5T01 - chains A and B of the 4 polymer chains in the assembly; structure by X-ray diffraction, 1.89 A resolution.

== Chain A (and B) ==
Name: Transcription factor AP-1
Source organism: Homo sapiens
Notes: fragment: DNA binding domain; chain B of this document is another copy of the same molecule, construct and numbering; everything in this record applies to it too
Reference sequence: P05412 (JUN_HUMAN); residue numbers follow UniProt; this construct covers 254-315
Chain sequence (64 residues; row label = number of the first residue in the row):
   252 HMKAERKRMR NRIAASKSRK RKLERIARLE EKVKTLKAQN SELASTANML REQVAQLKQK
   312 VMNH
Disordered / not traced: 314-315
Differences from the reference sequence: expression tag (252-253); engineered mutation Ser269 (Cys in P05412)
Reported in the primary citation:
  - binding site for the 19-nt DNA strand: Asn262, Ala265, Ala266, Arg270
  - binding site for the 19-nt DNA strand: Asn262, Ala265, Ala266, Arg270
  - conformationally variable residues (side-chain flip): Asn262
  - mutagenesis - A266S: increased binding to meZRE2

== Chain A / chain B interface ==
Pairs across the interface (29):
  Arg276(A) with Ile277(B); Glu281(B), salt bridge
  Ile277(A) with Arg276(B); Ile277(B), hydrophobic
  Leu280(A) with Leu280(B), hydrophobic; Glu281(B)
  Glu281(A) with Arg276(B), salt bridge; Leu280(B)
  Val284(A) with Val284(B), hydrophobic; Leu287(B)
  Leu287(A) with Val284(B); Leu287(B), hydrophobic; Lys288(B)
  Lys288(A) with Leu287(B)
  Gln290(A) with Asn291(B)
  Asn291(A) with Gln290(B), hydrogen bond; Leu294(B)
  Leu294(A) with Asn291(B)
  Ala298(A) with Leu301(B)
  Leu301(A) with Ala298(B); Leu301(B), hydrophobic; Arg302(B)
  Arg302(A) with Leu301(B)
  Val305(A) with Gln304(B); Val305(B), hydrophobic; Leu308(B), hydrophobic
  Leu308(A) with Val305(B); Leu308(B), hydrophobic; Lys309(B)
Interface residues without a listed pair, chain A (20 interface residues in all): Lys283, Thr297, Gln304, Lys311, Val312
Interface residues without a listed pair, chain B (20 interface residues in all): Lys283, Ala295, Val312

== Summary ==
Chain A and chain B each contribute 20 residues to their interface; the contacts include 1 hydrogen bond and 2
salt bridges. Polar contacts include Arg276(A)-Glu281(B) and Asn291(A)-Gln290(B). The paper reports a binding
site for the 19-nt DNA strand at Asn262(A), Ala265(A) and Ala266(A) among others; A266S of chain A increases
binding to meZRE2.
Chain A and chain B are both Transcription factor AP-1 (Homo sapiens); the structure, Human c-Jun DNA binding
domain homodimer in complex with methylated DNA, was determined by X-ray diffraction (same publication as
5SZX).
